PDB entry 8OZI | electron microscopy, 3.22 A resolution | chains G and P of the 16 polymer chains in the assembly

[Chain G]
Name: TIR domain-containing protein
Source organism: Maribacter polysiphoniae
UniProt: A0A316E683 (A0A316E683_9FLAO); numbering as in UniProt (aligned over 1-452)
Sequence (452 residues; numbered 1 to 452; the number before each row is that of its first residue):
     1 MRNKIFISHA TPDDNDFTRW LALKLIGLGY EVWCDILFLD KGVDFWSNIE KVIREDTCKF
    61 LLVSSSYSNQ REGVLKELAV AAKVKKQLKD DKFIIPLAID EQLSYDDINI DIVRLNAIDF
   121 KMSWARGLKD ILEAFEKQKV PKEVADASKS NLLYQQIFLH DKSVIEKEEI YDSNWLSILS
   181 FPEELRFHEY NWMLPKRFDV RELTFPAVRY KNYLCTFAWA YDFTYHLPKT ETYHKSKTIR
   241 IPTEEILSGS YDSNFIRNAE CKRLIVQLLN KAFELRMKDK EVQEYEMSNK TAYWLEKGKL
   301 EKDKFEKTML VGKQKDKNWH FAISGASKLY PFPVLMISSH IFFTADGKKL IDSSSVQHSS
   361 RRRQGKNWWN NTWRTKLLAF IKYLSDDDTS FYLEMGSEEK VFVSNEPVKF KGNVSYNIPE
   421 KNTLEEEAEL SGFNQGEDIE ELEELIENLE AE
Unresolved in the structure: 419-452
Residues lining bound ligands: NAD (nicotinamide-adenine-dinucleotide): Ser8, His9, Ala10, Thr11, Pro12, Asp35, Leu39, Phe45, Trp46, Ile49, Arg71, Glu72, Gly73, Val74, Glu77
Reported in the primary citation:
  - binding site for NAD: Phe45, Glu77, Tyr105
  - catalytic residues: Glu77 (citing earlier work)

[Chain P]
Molecule: 16-nt DNA strand
Sequence (16 nucleotides; row label = number of the first residue in the row):
     1 AAAAAAAAAA AAAAAA

[Chain G / chain P interface]
Pairs across the interface - 16 pairs, chain G then chain P:
  Arg201(G) - DA3(P)  salt bridge to the phosphate
  Arg263(G) - DA3(P)  hydrogen bond to the base
  Arg263(G) - DA4(P)  phosphate contact
  Val266(G) - DA4(P)  phosphate contact
  Val266(G) - DA5(P)  phosphate contact
  Gln267(G) - DA3(P)  sugar contact
  Gln267(G) - DA4(P)  sugar contact
  Asn270(G) - DA4(P)  hydrogen bond to the phosphate
  Lys328(G) - DA5(P)  phosphate contact
  Lys328(G) - DA6(P)  salt bridge to the phosphate
  His358(G) - DA12(P)  hydrogen bond to the base
  His358(G) - DA13(P)  sugar contact
  Ser359(G) - DA13(P)  sugar contact
  Arg362(G) - DA13(P)  sugar contact
  Arg363(G) - DA14(P)  salt bridge to the phosphate
  Lys366(G) - DA15(P)  salt bridge to the phosphate
Other interface residues (no listed pair), chain G (12 interface residues in all): Asn289
Other interface residues (no listed pair), chain P (10 interface residues in all): DA2, DA7

[Overview]
The interface between chain G and chain P involves 12 residues on one side and 10 on the other; the contacts
include 3 hydrogen bonds and 4 salt bridges. Among the polar pairs are Arg263(G)-DA3(P), His358(G)-DA12(P) and
Asn270(G)-DA4(P). The paper reports the catalytic residue Glu77(G); a binding site for NAD at Phe45(G),
Glu77(G) and Tyr105(G).
Chain G is TIR domain-containing protein (Maribacter polysiphoniae) and chain P is a 16-nt DNA strand; the
structure, cryoEM structure of SPARTA complex pre-NAD cleavage, was determined by electron microscopy together
with 8OZ6, 8OZC, 8OZD, 8OZE, 8OZF and 8OZG from the same study.
